PDB entry 5Z1L | electron microscopy, 4.00 A resolution | chains A and M of the 18 polymer chains in the assembly

# Chain A (and M)
Name: Flagellin
Organism: Methanococcus maripaludis (strain S2 / LL)
Notes: chain M of this document is another copy of the same molecule, construct and numbering; everything in this record applies to it too
UniProtKB: Q6LWP3 (Q6LWP3_METMP); residues -11 to 199 here correspond to UniProt positions 53-263 (UniProt number = residue number + 64)
Sequence (211 residues; each row starts with the number of its first residue; numbers below 1 keep their minus sign (Met-11 is residue -11)):
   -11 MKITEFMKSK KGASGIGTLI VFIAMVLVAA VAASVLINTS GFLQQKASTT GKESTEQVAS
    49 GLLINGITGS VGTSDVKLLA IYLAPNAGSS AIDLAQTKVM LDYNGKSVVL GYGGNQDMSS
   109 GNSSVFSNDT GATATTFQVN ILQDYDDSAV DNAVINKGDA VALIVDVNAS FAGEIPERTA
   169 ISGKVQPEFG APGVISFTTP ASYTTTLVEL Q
Not modelled in the structure: -11 to 0
Reported in the primary citation:
  - post-translational modification sites: Asn103, Asn116

# Chain A / chain M interface
Contacting residue pairs (5):
  Ala1(A) - Met13(M)
  Ser2(A) - Met13(M)
  Gly3(A) - Ala20(M)
  Phe10(A) - Thr27(M)
  Tyr133(A) - Arg166(M)
Also at the interface, not in a pair above, chain M (6 interface residues in all): Val16, Leu24

# Overview
5 residues of chain A and 6 residues of chain M are in contact. The paper reports modification sites Asn103(A)
and Asn116(A).
Chain A and chain M are both Flagellin (Methanococcus maripaludis (strain S2 / LL)); the structure, Cryo-EM
structure of Methanoccus maripaludis archaellum, was determined by electron microscopy, deposited together
with 5YA6.
